Entry 5A4N (X-ray diffraction, 1.96 A resolution); this record covers chains A and B.

Chain A (and B):
Name: BPSL1147
Source organism: Burkholderia pseudomallei
Notes: chain B of this document is another copy of the same molecule, construct and numbering; everything in this record applies to it too
UniProt: Q63VU8 (Q63VU8_BURPS); residue numbers follow UniProt; this construct covers 1-75
Sequence (75 residues; each row starts with the number of its first residue):
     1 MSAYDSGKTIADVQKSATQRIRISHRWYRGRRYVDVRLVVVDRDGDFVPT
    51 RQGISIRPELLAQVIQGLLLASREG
Not modelled in the structure: 1-5, 74-75

Interface between chain A and chain B:
Residue-residue contacts (50):
  I10(A) - G67(B)
  I10(A) - L70(B)  hydrophobic
  I10(A) - A71(B)
  A11(A) - G67(B)
  V13(A) - L60(B)  hydrophobic
  V13(A) - Q63(B)
  Q14(A) - L60(B)
  K15(A) - S55(B)  hydrogen bond (side chain-backbone)
  K15(A) - R57(B)  hydrogen bond (backbone-side chain)
  K15(A) - L60(B)
  I23(A) - V64(B)
  I23(A) - G67(B)
  H25(A) - A71(B)  hydrogen bond (side chain-backbone)
  H25(A) - R73(B)
  R32(A) - R73(B)  hydrogen bond (side chain-backbone)
  V34(A) - L68(B)  hydrophobic
  V34(A) - A71(B)  hydrophobic
  V36(A) - L68(B)  hydrophobic
  L38(A) - I54(B)
  R51(A) - R51(B)
  R51(A) - Q52(B)  hydrogen bond (backbone-side chain)
  Q52(A) - R51(B)
  Q52(A) - G53(B)
  Q52(A) - I54(B)
  G53(A) - Q52(B)
  G53(A) - G53(B)
  I54(A) - I21(B)  hydrophobic
  I54(A) - R37(B)
  I54(A) - L38(B)
  R57(A) - K15(B)  hydrogen bond (side chain-backbone)
  L60(A) - Q14(B)
  L61(A) - L68(B)  hydrophobic
  L61(A) - S72(B)
  Q63(A) - V13(B)
  I65(A) - L68(B)  hydrophobic
  I65(A) - L69(B)  hydrophobic
  G67(A) - I10(B)
  G67(A) - A11(B)
  G67(A) - I23(B)
  L68(A) - V36(B)  hydrophobic
  L68(A) - L61(B)
  L68(A) - I65(B)  hydrophobic
  L68(A) - L68(B)  hydrophobic
  L69(A) - I65(B)  hydrophobic
  L70(A) - I10(B)  hydrophobic
  A71(A) - I10(B)
  A71(A) - I23(B)  hydrophobic
  A71(A) - H25(B)  hydrogen bond (backbone-side chain)
  S72(A) - L61(B)
  R73(A) - H25(B)
Also at the interface, not in a pair above, chain A (31 interface residues in all): I21, R37, I56, V64
Also at the interface, not in a pair above, chain B (32 interface residues in all): R32, V34, I56

In short:
31 residues of chain A and 32 residues of chain B are in contact, with 7 hydrogen bonds. Polar contacts
include K15(A)-S55(B), K15(A)-R57(B) and H25(A)-A71(B).
Both chains are BPSL1147 (Burkholderia pseudomallei). Entry 5A4N (Crystal structure of BPSL1147, a PC4 homolog
from Burkholderia pseudomallei K96243 (tetragonal crystal form)) was determined by X-ray diffraction (same
publication as 5A4O).
